7A45 - chain A; structure by X-ray diffraction, 1.75 A resolution.

[Chain A]
Name: Myoglobin
From: Physeter catodon
UniProt: P02185 (MYG_PHYCD); residues 0-153 here correspond to UniProt positions 1-154 (UniProt number = residue number + 1)
Amino-acid sequence (154 residues; numbered 0 to 153; the number before each row is that of its first residue; numbering starts at 0):
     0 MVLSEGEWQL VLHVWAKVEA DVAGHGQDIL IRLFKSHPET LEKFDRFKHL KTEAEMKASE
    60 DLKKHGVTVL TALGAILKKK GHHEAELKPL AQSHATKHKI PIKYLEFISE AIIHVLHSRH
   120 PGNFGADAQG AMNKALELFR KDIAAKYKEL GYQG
Differences from the reference sequence: conflict Asn122 (Asp123 in P02185)
UniProt features mapped onto this chain:
  - binding site (nitrite): His64
  - binding site (O2): His64
  - binding site (heme b): His93
  - modified residue: Ser3 (Phosphoserine), Thr67 (Phosphothreonine)
Bound ions: heme Fe: His93 (together with carbon monoxide)
Residues lining bound ligands: carbon monoxide / heme: Leu32, Thr39, Lys42, Phe43, Arg45, His64, Thr67, Val68, Ala71, Leu72, Leu89, Ser92, His93, His97, Ile99, Tyr103, Leu104, Ile107, Phe138

[Summary]
Chain A binds carbon monoxide / heme. From UniProt: nitrite-binding residue His64, O2-binding residue His64
and heme b-binding residue His93.
Chain A is Myoglobin (Physeter catodon); the structure, CO-bound sperm whale myoglobin measured by serial
femtosecond crystallography, was determined by X-ray diffraction (same publication as 7A42, 7A43 and 7A44).
